PDB entry 2E6E | X-ray diffraction, 2.50 A resolution | chains A and D of the 4 polymer chains in the assembly

# Chain A (and D)
Name: 5'-nucleotidase surE
Organism: Thermus thermophilus
Notes: EC 3.1.3.5; chain D of this document is another copy of the same molecule, construct and numbering; everything in this record applies to it too
UniProt: Q53W92 (SURE_THET8); residues 1-244 here = UniProt positions 1-244
Sequence (244 residues; each row starts with the number of its first residue):
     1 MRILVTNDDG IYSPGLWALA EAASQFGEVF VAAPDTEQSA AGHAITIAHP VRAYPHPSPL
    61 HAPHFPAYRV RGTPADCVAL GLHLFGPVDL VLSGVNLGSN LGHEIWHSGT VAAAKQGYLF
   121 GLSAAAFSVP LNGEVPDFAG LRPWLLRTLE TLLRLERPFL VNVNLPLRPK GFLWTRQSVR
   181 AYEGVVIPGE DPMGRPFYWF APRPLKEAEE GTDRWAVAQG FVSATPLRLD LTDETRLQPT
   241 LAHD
Unresolved in the structure: 36-46, 132-135, 237-244 (chain D: 36-46, 58-62, 98-110, 131-133, 238-244)
UniProt features mapped onto this chain:
  - binding site (a divalent metal cation): D8, D9, S39, N96

# Interface between chain A and chain D
Pairs across the interface (15; chain A residue first):
  I47(A) - R52(D)
  A48(A) - R52(D)  hydrogen bond (backbone-side chain)
  P50(A) - P50(D)
  R52(A) - A48(D)
  I187(A) - P192(D)  hydrophobic
  D191(A) - W199(D)
  P192(A) - I187(D)  hydrophobic
  P192(A) - W199(D)
  M193(A) - P202(D)
  M193(A) - R203(D)
  M193(A) - P204(D)  hydrophobic
  F197(A) - W199(D)  hydrophobic
  W199(A) - D191(D)
  W199(A) - P192(D)
  W199(A) - F197(D)  hydrophobic
Interface residues without a listed pair, chain A (11 interface residues in all): A201
Interface residues without a listed pair, chain D (14 interface residues in all): E190, M193, A201

# In short
11 residues of chain A face 14 of chain D across their interface, with 1 hydrogen bond. The hydrogen-bonded
pair is A48(A)-R52(D). Curated annotation (UniProt) lists 4 divalent metal cation-binding residues on chain A.
Chain A and chain D are both 5'-nucleotidase surE (Thermus thermophilus); the structure, Crystal structure of
the stationary phase survival protein SurE from Thermus thermophilus HB8, was determined by X-ray diffraction
(same publication as 2E69, 2E6B, 2E6C, 2E6G and 2E6H).
